PDB entry 8V9Z | X-ray diffraction, 1.60 A resolution | chain A

# Chain A
Protein: JGFN4
Chain sequence (120 residues; each row starts with the number of its first residue; numbering starts at 0):
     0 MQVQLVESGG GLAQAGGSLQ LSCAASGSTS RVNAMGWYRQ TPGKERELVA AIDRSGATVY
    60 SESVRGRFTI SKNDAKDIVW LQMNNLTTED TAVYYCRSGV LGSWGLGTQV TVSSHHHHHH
Disordered / not traced: 0, 114-119
Cystine bridges: Cys22-Cys95
Ligand contacts: fentanyl (7V7; N-phenyl-N-[1-(2-phenylethyl)piperidin-4-yl]propanamide): Ala24, Thr28, Ser29, Val31, Asn32, Ala33, Met34, Ile51, Asp52, Arg53, Lys71, Asp73, Asp76, Ile77, Val78
Reported in the primary citation:
  - binding site for fentanyl: Thr28, Asp76
  - contacts within the chain: Thr28-Asp76 (hydrogen bond)

# Overview
Ligands of chain A: fentanyl. The paper reports a binding site for fentanyl at Thr28 and Asp76; contacts
within the chain involving Asp76 and Thr28.
Chain A is JGFN4; the structure, X-ray crystal structure of JGFN4 N76D complexed with fentanyl in monomer
form, was determined by X-ray diffraction (same publication as 8V9W, 8V9X, 8V9Y and 8VA0).
